PDB entry 7LT3 | electron microscopy, 4.60 A resolution (low resolution: residue-level contacts below are approximate; hydrogen-bond / salt-bridge calls are withheld) | chains C and D of the 20 polymer chains in the assembly

[Chain C]
Protein: DNA-dependent protein kinase catalytic subunit
From: Homo sapiens
Notes: EC 2.7.11.1
UniProtKB: P78527 (PRKDC_HUMAN); residue numbers follow UniProt; this construct covers 1-4128
Sequence (4128 residues; row label = number of the first residue in the row):
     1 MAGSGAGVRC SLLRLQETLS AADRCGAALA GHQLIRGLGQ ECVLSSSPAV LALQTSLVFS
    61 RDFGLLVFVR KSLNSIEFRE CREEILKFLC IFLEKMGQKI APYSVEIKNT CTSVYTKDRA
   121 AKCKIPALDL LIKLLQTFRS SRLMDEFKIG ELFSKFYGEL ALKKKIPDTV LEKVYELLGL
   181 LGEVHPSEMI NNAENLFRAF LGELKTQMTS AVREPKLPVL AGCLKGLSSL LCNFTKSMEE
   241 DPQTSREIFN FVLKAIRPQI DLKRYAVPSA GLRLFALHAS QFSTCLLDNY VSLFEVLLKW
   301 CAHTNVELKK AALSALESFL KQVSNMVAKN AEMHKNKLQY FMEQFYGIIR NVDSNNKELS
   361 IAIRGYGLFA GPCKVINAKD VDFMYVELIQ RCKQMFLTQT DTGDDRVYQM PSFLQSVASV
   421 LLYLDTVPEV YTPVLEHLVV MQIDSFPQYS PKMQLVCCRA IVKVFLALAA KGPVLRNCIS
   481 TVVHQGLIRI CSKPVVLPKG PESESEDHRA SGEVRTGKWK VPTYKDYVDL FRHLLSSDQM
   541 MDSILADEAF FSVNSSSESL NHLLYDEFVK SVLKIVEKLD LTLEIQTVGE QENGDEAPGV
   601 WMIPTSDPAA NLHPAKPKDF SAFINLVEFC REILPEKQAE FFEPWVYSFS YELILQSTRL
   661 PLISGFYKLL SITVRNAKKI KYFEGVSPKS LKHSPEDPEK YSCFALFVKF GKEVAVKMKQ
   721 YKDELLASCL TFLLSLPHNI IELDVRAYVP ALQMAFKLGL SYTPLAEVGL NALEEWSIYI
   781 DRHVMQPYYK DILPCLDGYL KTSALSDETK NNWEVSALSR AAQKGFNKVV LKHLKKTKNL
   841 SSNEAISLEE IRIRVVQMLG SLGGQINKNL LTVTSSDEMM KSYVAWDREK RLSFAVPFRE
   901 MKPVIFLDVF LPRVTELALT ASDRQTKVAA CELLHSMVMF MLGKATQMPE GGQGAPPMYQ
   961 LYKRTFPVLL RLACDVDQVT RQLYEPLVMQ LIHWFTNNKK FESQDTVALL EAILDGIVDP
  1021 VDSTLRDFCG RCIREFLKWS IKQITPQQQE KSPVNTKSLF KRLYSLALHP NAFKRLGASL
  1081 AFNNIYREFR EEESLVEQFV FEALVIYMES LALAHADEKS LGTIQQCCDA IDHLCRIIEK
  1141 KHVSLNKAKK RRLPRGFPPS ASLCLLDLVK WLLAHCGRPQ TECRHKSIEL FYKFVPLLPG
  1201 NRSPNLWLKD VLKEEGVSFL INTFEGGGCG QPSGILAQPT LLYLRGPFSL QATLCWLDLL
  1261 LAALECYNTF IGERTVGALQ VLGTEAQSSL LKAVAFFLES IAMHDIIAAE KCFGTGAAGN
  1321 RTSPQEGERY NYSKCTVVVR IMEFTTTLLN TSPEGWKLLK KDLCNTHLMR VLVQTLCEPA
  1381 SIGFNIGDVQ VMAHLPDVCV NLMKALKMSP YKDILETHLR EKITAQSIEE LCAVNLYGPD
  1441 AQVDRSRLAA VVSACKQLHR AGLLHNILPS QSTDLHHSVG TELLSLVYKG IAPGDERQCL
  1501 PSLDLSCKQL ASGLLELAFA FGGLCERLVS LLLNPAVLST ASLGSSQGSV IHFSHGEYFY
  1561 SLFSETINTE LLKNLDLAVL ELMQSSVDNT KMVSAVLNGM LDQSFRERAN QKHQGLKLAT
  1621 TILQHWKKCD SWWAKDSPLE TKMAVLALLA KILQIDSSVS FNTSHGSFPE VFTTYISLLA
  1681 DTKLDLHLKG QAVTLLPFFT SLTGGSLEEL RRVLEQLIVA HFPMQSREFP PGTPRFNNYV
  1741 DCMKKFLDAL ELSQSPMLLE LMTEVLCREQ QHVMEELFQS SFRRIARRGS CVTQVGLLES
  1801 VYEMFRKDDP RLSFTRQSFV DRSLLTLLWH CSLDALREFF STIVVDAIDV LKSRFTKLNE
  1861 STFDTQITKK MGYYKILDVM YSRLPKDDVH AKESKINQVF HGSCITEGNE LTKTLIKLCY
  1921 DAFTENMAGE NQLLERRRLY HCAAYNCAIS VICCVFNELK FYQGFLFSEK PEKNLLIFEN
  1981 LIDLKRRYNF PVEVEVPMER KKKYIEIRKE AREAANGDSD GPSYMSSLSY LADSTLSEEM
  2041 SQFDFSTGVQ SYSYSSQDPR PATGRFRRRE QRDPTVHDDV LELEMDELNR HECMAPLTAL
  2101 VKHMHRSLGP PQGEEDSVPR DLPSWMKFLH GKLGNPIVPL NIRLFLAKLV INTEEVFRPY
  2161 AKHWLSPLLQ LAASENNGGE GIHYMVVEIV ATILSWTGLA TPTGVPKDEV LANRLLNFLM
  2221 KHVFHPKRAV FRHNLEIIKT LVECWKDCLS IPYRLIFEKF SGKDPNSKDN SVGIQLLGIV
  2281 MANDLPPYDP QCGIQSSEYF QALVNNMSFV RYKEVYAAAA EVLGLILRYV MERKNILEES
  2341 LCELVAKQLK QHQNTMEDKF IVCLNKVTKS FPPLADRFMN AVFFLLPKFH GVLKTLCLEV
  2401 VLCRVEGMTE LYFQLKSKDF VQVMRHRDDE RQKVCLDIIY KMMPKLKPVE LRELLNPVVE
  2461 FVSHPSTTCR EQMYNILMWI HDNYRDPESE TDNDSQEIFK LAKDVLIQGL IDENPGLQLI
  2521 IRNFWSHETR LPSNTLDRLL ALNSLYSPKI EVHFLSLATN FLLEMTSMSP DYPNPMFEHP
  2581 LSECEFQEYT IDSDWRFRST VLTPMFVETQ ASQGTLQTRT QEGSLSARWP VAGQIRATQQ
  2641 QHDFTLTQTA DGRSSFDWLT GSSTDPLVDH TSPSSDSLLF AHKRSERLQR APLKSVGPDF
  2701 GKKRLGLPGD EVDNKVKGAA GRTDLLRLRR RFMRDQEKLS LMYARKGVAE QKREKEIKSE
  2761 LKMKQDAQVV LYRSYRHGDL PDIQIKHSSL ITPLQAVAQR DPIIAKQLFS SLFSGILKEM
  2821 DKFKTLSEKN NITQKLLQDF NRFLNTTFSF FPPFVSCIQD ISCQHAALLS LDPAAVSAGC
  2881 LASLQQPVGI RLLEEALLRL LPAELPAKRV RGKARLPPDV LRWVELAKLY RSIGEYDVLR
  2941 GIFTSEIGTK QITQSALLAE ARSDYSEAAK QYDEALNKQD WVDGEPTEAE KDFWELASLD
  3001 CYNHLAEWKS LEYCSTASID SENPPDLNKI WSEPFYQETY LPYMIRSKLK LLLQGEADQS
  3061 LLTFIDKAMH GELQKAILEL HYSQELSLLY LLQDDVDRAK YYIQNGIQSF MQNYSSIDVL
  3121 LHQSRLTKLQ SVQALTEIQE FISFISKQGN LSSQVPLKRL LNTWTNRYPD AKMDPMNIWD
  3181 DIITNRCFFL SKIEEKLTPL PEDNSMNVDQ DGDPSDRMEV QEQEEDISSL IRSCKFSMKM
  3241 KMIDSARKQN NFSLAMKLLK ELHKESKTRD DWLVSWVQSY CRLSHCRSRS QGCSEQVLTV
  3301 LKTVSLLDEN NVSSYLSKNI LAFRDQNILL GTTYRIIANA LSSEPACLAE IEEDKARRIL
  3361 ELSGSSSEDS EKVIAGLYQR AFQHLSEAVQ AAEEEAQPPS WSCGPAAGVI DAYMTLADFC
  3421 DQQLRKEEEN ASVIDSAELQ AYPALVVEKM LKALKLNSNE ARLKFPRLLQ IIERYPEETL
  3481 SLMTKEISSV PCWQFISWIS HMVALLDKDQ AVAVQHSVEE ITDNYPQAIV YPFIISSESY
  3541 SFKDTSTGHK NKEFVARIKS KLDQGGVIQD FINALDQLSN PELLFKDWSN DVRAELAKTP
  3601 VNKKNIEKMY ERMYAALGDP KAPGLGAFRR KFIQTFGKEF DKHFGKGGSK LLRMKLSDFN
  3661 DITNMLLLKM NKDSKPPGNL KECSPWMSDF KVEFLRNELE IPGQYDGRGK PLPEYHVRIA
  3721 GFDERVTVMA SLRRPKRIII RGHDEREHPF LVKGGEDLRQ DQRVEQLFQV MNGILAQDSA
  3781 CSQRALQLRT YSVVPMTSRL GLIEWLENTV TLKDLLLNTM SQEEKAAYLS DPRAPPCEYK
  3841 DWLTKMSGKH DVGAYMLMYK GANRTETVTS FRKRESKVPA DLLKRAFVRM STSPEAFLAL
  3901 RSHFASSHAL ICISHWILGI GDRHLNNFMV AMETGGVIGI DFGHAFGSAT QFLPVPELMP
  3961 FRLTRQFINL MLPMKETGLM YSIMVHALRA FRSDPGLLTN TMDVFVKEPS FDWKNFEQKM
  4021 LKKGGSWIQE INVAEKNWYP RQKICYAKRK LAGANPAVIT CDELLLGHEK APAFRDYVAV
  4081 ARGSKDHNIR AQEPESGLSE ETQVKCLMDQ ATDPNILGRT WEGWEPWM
Not modelled in the structure: 1-5, 498-521, 544-556, 586-608, 687-697, 806-813, 839-843, 1244-1248, 1312-1322, 1541-1548, 1993-2084, 2109-2118, 2606-2720, 2903-2914, 3200-3226, 3396-3405, 4008-4036
Small-molecule neighbours: ADP (adenosine-5'-diphosphate): Met-3729, Ser-3731, Leu-3732, Arg-3733, Leu-3751, Lys-3753, Tyr-3791, Glu-3804, Trp-3805, Leu-3806, Thr-3811, Asp-3922, Asn-3926, Asn-3927, Met-3929, Ile-3940, Asp-3941
UniProt features mapped onto this chain:
  - region: Leu-1503 to Leu-1538 (Interaction with C1D), Glu-2737 to Gln-2765 (May split the end of the DNA molecule, with the two strands separating around the region), Val-3728 to Arg-3734 (G-loop), Gly-3919 to Asn-3927 (Catalytic loop), Gly-3939 to Thr-3964 (Activation loop)
  - site: Asp-2020, Gly-2021 (Cleavage)
  - modified residue: Lys-117 (N6-acetyllysine), Ser-511 (Phosphoserine), Ser-687 (Phosphoserine), Lys-828 (N6-acetyllysine), Ser-841 (Phosphoserine), Ser-893 (Phosphoserine), Ser-1065 (Phosphoserine), Lys-1209 (N6-acetyllysine), Lys-1970 (N6-acetyllysine), Ser-2056 (Phosphoserine), Lys-2259 (N6-acetyllysine), Thr-2535 (Phosphothreonine), Thr-2609 (Phosphothreonine), Ser-2612 (Phosphoserine), Thr-2638 (Phosphothreonine), Thr-2647 (Phosphothreonine), Ser-2789 (Phosphoserine), Ser-3205 (Phosphoserine), Lys-3241 (N6-acetyllysine), Lys-3260 (N6-acetyllysine) and 6 more in UniProt
  - natural variant: Lys-263 (K263N: In a lung adenocarcinoma sample), Gly-500 (G500S: In a metastatic melanoma sample), Arg-1136 (R1136H: In a colorectal adenocarcinoma sample), Arg-1447 (R1447M: In a lung squamous cell carcinoma sample), Ala-1680 (A1680V: In a metastatic melanoma sample), Ser-2810 (S2810N: In a metastatic melanoma sample), Gly-2941 (G2941A: In a lung neuroendocrine carcinoma sample), Leu-3062 (L3062R: In IMD26), Ala-3574 (A3574V: In IMD26)
  - mutagenesis: Leu-1510 (L1510P: Loss of interaction with C1D), Glu-1516 to Leu-1517 (Loss of interaction with C1D), Thr-2609 (T2609A: Leads to radiation sensitivity and impaired DSB joining. Gives rise to reduced phosphorylation; when associated with A-2612), Ser-2612 (S2612A: Reduced phosphorylation; when associated with A-2609), Thr-2638 (T2638A: Alleviates phosphorylation, leaves a fully active enzyme with compromised cellular resistance to ionizing radiation without affecting DNA end joining; when associated with A-2647), Thr-2647 (T2647A: Alleviates phosphorylation, leaves a fully active enzyme with compromised cellular resistance to ionizing radiation without affecting DNA end joining; when associated with A-2638)
What the authors report for this chain:
  - self-association interface (contacts with another copy of this molecule): Ser-2569 to Glu-2585
  - conformationally variable residues (order/disorder transition): Ile-585 to Trp-601, Gln-2736 to Ala-2767, Pro-2902 to Ala-2914, Glu-4008 to Asn-4037
  - post-translational modification sites: Ser-2023, Ser-2029, Ser-2041, Ser-2053, Ser-2056, Thr-2609, Ser-2612, Thr-2620, Ser-2624, Thr-2638, Thr-2647 (citing earlier work)
  - binding site for the 31-nt DNA strand (chain D): Gln-2736 to Ala-2767

[Chain D]
Molecule: 31-nt DNA strand
Sequence (31 nucleotides; row label = number of the first residue in the row):
     1 TCTAAGAACT CTGATGTCAG TAGATTACAC T

[How chain C and chain D interact]
Residue-residue contacts (23):
  Lys-163(C) / DA14(D)
  Lys-165(C) / DA14(D)
  Arg-213(C) / DG16(D)
  Lys-263(C) / DA27(D)
  Arg-264(C) / DT25(D)
  Arg-264(C) / DT26(D)
  Tyr-265(C) / DT26(D)
  Tyr-265(C) / DA27(D)
  Asn-305(C) / DT26(D)
  Asn-827(C) / DA24(D)
  Arg-2228(C) / DA29(D)
  Arg-2228(C) / DC30(D)
  Ala-2229(C) / DC30(D)
  Arg-2232(C) / DC30(D)
  Arg-2730(C) / DT31(D)
  Phe-2732(C) / DT31(D)
  Met-2733(C) / DT31(D)
  Gln-2736(C) / DA29(D)
  Gln-2736(C) / DC30(D)
  Leu-2739(C) / DC30(D)
  Leu-2739(C) / DT31(D)
  Tyr-2743(C) / DC30(D)
  Tyr-2743(C) / DT31(D)
Other interface residues (no listed pair), chain C (21 interface residues in all): Lys-87, Ala-266, Arg-2731, Ser-2740
Other interface residues (no listed pair), chain D (10 interface residues in all): DT15

[In short]
21 residues of chain C and 10 residues of chain D are in contact. Ligands of chain C: ADP. Curated annotation
(UniProt) lists 7 mutagenesis sites on chain C. From the paper: a binding site for the 31-nt DNA strand (chain
D) at Gln-2736(C); modification sites Ser-2023(C), Ser-2029(C) and Ser-2041(C) among others.
Here chain C is DNA-dependent protein kinase catalytic subunit (Homo sapiens) and chain D is a 31-nt DNA
strand. Entry 7LT3 (NHEJ Long-range synaptic complex) was determined by electron microscopy, deposited
together with 7LSY.
